7DIY - chains A and B; structure by X-ray diffraction, 2.69 A resolution.

== Chain A ==
Protein: nsp10 protein
From: Severe acute respiratory syndrome coronavirus 2
UniProt: P0DTD1 (R1AB_SARS2); residues 1-139 here correspond to UniProt positions 4254-4392 (UniProt number = residue number + 4253)
Sequence (144 residues; numbered -4 to 139; the number before each row is that of its first residue; numbers below 1 keep their minus sign (Gly-4 is residue -4)):
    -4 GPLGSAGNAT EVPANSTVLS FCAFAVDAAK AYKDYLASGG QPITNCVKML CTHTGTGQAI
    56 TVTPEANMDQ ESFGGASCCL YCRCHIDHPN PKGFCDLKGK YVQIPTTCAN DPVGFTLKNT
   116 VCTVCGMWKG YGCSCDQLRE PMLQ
Disordered / not traced: -4 to 0, 132-139
Sequence notes: expression tag (-4 to 0)
Ion coordination: Zn2+ site 1: Cys74, Cys77, His83, Cys90; Zn2+ site 2: Cys117, Cys120, Cys130
Curated features (UniProtKB/Swiss-Prot):
  - binding site (Zn(2+)): Cys74, Cys77, His83, Cys90, Cys117, Cys120, Cys128, Cys130
  - site: Gln139 (Cleavage)
Reported in the primary citation:
  - Zn2+ coordination: Cys74, Cys77, His83, Cys90, Cys117, Cys120, Cys128, Cys130

== Chain B ==
Protein: nsp14-ExoN protein
From: Severe acute respiratory syndrome coronavirus 2
Notes: EC 3.1.13.-
UniProt: P0DTD1 (R1AB_SARS2); residues 1-289 here correspond to UniProt positions 5926-6214 (UniProt number = residue number + 5925)
Sequence (294 residues; each row starts with the number of its first residue; numbers below 1 keep their minus sign (Gly-4 is residue -4)):
    -4 GPAGSAENVT GLFKDCSKVI TGLHPTQAPT HLSVDTKFKT EGLCVDIPGI PKDMTYRRLI
    56 SMMGFKMNYQ VNGYPNMFIT REEAIRHVRA WIGFDVEGCH ATREAVGTNL PLQLGFSTGV
   116 NLVAVPTGYV DTPNNTDFSR VSAKPPPGDQ FKHLIPLMYK GLPWNVVRIK IVQMLSDTLK
   176 NLSDRVVFVL WAHGFELTSM KYFVKIGPER TCCLCDRRAT CFSTASDTYA CWHHSIGFDY
   236 VYNPFMIDVQ QWGFTGNLQS NHDLYCQVHG NAHVASCDAI MTRCLAVHEC FVKR
Disordered / not traced: -4 to 2, 289
Sequence notes: expression tag (-4 to 0)
Ion coordination: Mg2+: Asp90, Glu191; Zn2+ site 1: Cys207, Cys210, Cys226, His229; Zn2+ site 2: His257, Cys261, His264, Cys279
Curated features (UniProtKB/Swiss-Prot):
  - active site: Asp90, Glu92, Glu191, His268, Asp273
  - binding site (Mg(2+)): Asp90, Glu92, Glu191, His268, Asp273
  - binding site (Zn(2+)): Cys207, Cys210, Cys226, His229, His257, Cys261, His264, Cys279
Reported in the primary citation:
  - Zn2+ coordination: Cys207, Cys210, Cys226, His229, His257, Cys261, His264, Cys279
  - catalytic residues: Asp90, Glu92, Glu191, His268, Asp273
  - Mg2+ coordination: Asp90, Glu191
  - mutagenesis - E191A/H268A/D273A: abolished catalytic activity on the 34-nt RNA substrate

== How chain A and chain B interact ==
Contacting residue pairs (105):
  Ala1(A) with Lys9(B), hydrogen bond (backbone-side chain)
  Gly2(A) with Asp10(B)
  Asn3(A) with Lys9(B); Asp10(B), hydrogen bond (backbone-backbone)
  Ala4(A) with Val4(B), hydrophobic; Thr5(B); Lys9(B)
  Thr5(A) with Leu7(B); Phe8(B); Thr25(B), hydrogen bond (backbone-side chain); Leu27(B); Ser28(B)
  Glu6(A) with Val4(B); Thr5(B), hydrogen bond (backbone-backbone); Leu27(B)
  Val7(A) with Asn3(B); Thr5(B)
  Pro8(A) with Asn3(B); Val4(B)
  Ser11(A) with Thr5(B)
  Thr12(A) with Lys61(B); Asn63(B), hydrogen bond; Tyr64(B)
  Leu14(A) with Phe8(B), hydrophobic
  Ser15(A) with Leu7(B); Phe60(B); Lys61(B), hydrogen bond (side chain-backbone); Met62(B)
  Phe16(A) with Tyr64(B), hydrophobic; Val66(B), hydrophobic; Tyr69(B), hydrophobic; Ile201(B), hydrophobic
  Ala18(A) with Phe60(B), hydrophobic; Lys196(B)
  Phe19(A) with Phe60(B), hydrophobic; Met62(B), hydrophobic; Leu192(B); Met195(B); Lys196(B); Val199(B); Lys200(B); Ile201(B), hydrogen bond (backbone-backbone)
  Ala20(A) with Lys200(B); Ile201(B)
  Val21(A) with Lys200(B); Ile201(B), hydrogen bond (backbone-backbone); Phe217(B), hydrophobic; Tyr224(B); Tyr237(B), hydrophobic
  Lys25(A) with Tyr69(B)
  Asp29(A) with Val66(B); Tyr69(B), hydrogen bond
  Ser33(A) with Gln65(B); Val66(B); Asn67(B), hydrogen bond (side chain-backbone)
  Asn40(A) with Thr25(B), hydrogen bond; His26(B), hydrogen bond (backbone-backbone); Leu27(B)
  Cys41(A) with His26(B)
  Val42(A) with Pro20(B); Thr25(B); His26(B); Val29(B), hydrophobic; Cys39(B), hydrophobic
  Lys43(A) with Leu38(B); Cys39(B), hydrogen bond (backbone-backbone)
  Met44(A) with Pro20(B), hydrophobic; Cys39(B); Val40(B); Asp41(B)
  Leu45(A) with Glu36(B); Cys39(B), hydrogen bond (backbone-backbone)
  Thr58(A) with Asp41(B)
  Pro59(A) with Asp41(B)
  Gly69(A) with Pro20(B)
  Gly70(A) with Thr21(B)
  Ala71(A) with Thr21(B); Gln22(B); Ala23(B)
  Ser72(A) with Ala23(B); Pro24(B)
  Arg78(A) with Phe8(B); Pro24(B), hydrogen bond (side chain-backbone); Thr25(B)
  Cys79(A) with Phe8(B)
  His80(A) with Phe8(B); Ile55(B); Asp126(B), salt bridge; Thr131(B)
  Ile81(A) with Thr131(B)
  Gly88(A) with Asn130(B), hydrogen bond (backbone-side chain)
  Phe89(A) with Asn129(B); Asn130(B)
  Cys90(A) with Asn129(B), hydrogen bond (backbone-backbone)
  Lys93(A) with Gln22(B); Tyr51(B); Thr127(B), hydrogen bond (side chain-backbone); Pro128(B)
  Gly94(A) with Thr21(B), hydrogen bond (backbone-backbone); Lys47(B), hydrogen bond (backbone-side chain)
  Lys95(A) with Thr21(B)
  Tyr96(A) with His19(B); Pro20(B); Thr21(B); Asp41(B), hydrogen bond
Interface residues without a listed pair, chain A (47 interface residues in all): Ala26, Tyr30, Cys77, His83
Interface residues without a listed pair, chain B (56 interface residues in all): Met72, Val101, Gly102, Tyr124, Pro203, Arg205
The authors on this interface:
  - specific contacts: Ala1(A)-Lys9(B) (hydrogen bond), Asn3(A)-Asp10(B) (hydrogen bond), Glu6(A)-Thr5(B) (hydrogen bond), Thr12(A)-Asn63(B) (hydrogen bond), Ser15(A)-Lys61(B) (hydrogen bond), Phe19(A)-Ile201(B) (hydrogen bond), Val21(A)-Ile201(B) (hydrogen bond), Asp29(A)-Tyr69(B) (hydrogen bond), Asn40(A)-Thr25(B) (hydrogen bond), Asn40(A)-His26(B) (hydrogen bond), Lys43(A)-Cys39(B) (hydrogen bond), Leu45(A)-Cys39(B) (hydrogen bond), Arg78(A)-Pro24(B) (hydrogen bond), Lys93(A)-Thr127(B) (hydrogen bond), Gly94(A)-Thr21(B) (hydrogen bond), Gly94(A)-Lys47(B) (hydrogen bond), Tyr96(A)-Asp41(B) (hydrogen bond)
  - interface residues, chain A: Asn3(A), Phe16(A), Phe19(A), Ser33(A), Val42(A), Thr58(A), Gly69(A), Ala71(A), Cys77(A), His80(A), Phe89(A), Lys93(A)
  - interface residues, chain B: Asn3(B), Phe8(B), Pro20(B), Pro24(B), Thr25(B), Leu27(B), Leu38(B), Asp41(B), Lys47(B), Phe60(B), Val66(B), Tyr69(B), Thr127(B), Asn129(B), Lys196(B), Lys200(B), Ile201(B)

== Summary ==
The interface between chain A and chain B involves 47 residues on one side and 56 on the other, with 21
hydrogen bonds and 1 salt bridge. Polar contacts include His80(A)-Asp126(B), Ala1(A)-Lys9(B) and
Thr5(A)-Thr25(B). The authors report hydrogen bonds between Ala1(A) and Lys9(B), Asn3(A) and Asp10(B) and
Glu6(A) and Thr5(B) among others. From the paper: catalytic residues Asp90(B), Glu92(B) and Glu191(B) among
others; E191A/H268A/D273A of chain B abolish catalytic activity on the 34-nt RNA substrate.
Here chain A is nsp10 protein and chain B is nsp14-ExoN protein, both from Severe acute respiratory syndrome
coronavirus 2. Entry 7DIY (Crystal structure of SARS-CoV-2 nsp10 bound to nsp14-exoribonuclease domain) was
determined by X-ray diffraction.
